Entry 7KSJ (X-ray diffraction, 2.06 A resolution); this record covers chain A.

# Chain A
Name: Mitogen-activated protein kinase 10
From: Homo sapiens
Notes: EC 2.7.11.24
Reference sequence: P53779 (MK10_HUMAN); residue numbers follow UniProt; this construct covers 1-464
Sequence (464 residues; each row starts with the number of its first residue):
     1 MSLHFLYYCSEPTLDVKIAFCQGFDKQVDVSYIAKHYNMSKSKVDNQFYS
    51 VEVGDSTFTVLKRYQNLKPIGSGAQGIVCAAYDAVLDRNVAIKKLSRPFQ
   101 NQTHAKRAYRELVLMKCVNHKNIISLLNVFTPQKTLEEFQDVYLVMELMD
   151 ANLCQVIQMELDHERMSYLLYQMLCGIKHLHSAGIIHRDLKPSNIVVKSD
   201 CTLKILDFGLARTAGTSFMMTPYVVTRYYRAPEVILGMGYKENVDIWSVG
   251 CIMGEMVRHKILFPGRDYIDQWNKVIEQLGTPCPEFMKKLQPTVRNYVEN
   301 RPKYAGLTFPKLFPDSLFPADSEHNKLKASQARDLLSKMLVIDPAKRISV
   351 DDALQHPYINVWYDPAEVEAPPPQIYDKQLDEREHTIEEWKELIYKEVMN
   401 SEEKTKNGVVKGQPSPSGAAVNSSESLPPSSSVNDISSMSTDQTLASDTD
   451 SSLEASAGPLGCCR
Unresolved in the structure: 1-44, 212-216, 374-378, 401-464
Residues lining bound ligands: X3Y (4-(4-{[(2-chloro-6-fluorophenyl)carbamoyl]amino}-1H-pyrazol-1-yl)-N-(oxetan-3-yl)thiophene-2-carboxamide): I70, V78, A91, I92, K93, I124, L126, L144, V145, M146, E147, L148, M149, D150, A151, N152, Q155, V196, L206
UniProt features mapped onto this chain:
  - motif: T221 to Y223 (TXY)
  - active site: D189 (Proton acceptor)
  - binding site (ATP): I70 to V78, K93
  - modified residue: T221 (Phosphothreonine), Y223 (Phosphotyrosine)
  - lipidation (S-palmitoyl cysteine): C462, C463

# Summary
Chain A binds compound X3Y. From UniProt: active-site residue D189 and 10 ATP-binding residues.
Chain A is Mitogen-activated protein kinase 10 (Homo sapiens); the structure, Thiophenyl-Pyrazolourea
Derivatives as Potent, Brian Penetrant, Orally Bioavailable, and Isoform-Selective JNK3 Inhibitors, was
determined by X-ray diffraction, deposited together with 7KSI and 7KSK.
